Entry 9MNA (electron microscopy, 3.77 A resolution); this record covers chains E and T of the 6 polymer chains in the assembly.

== Chain E ==
Protein: DNA-directed RNA polymerase, mitochondrial
Source organism: Homo sapiens
Notes: EC 2.7.7.6
Reference sequence: O00411 (RPOM_HUMAN); residues 1-1230 here = UniProt positions 1-1230
Amino-acid sequence (1230 residues; numbered 1 to 1230; the number before each row is that of its first residue):
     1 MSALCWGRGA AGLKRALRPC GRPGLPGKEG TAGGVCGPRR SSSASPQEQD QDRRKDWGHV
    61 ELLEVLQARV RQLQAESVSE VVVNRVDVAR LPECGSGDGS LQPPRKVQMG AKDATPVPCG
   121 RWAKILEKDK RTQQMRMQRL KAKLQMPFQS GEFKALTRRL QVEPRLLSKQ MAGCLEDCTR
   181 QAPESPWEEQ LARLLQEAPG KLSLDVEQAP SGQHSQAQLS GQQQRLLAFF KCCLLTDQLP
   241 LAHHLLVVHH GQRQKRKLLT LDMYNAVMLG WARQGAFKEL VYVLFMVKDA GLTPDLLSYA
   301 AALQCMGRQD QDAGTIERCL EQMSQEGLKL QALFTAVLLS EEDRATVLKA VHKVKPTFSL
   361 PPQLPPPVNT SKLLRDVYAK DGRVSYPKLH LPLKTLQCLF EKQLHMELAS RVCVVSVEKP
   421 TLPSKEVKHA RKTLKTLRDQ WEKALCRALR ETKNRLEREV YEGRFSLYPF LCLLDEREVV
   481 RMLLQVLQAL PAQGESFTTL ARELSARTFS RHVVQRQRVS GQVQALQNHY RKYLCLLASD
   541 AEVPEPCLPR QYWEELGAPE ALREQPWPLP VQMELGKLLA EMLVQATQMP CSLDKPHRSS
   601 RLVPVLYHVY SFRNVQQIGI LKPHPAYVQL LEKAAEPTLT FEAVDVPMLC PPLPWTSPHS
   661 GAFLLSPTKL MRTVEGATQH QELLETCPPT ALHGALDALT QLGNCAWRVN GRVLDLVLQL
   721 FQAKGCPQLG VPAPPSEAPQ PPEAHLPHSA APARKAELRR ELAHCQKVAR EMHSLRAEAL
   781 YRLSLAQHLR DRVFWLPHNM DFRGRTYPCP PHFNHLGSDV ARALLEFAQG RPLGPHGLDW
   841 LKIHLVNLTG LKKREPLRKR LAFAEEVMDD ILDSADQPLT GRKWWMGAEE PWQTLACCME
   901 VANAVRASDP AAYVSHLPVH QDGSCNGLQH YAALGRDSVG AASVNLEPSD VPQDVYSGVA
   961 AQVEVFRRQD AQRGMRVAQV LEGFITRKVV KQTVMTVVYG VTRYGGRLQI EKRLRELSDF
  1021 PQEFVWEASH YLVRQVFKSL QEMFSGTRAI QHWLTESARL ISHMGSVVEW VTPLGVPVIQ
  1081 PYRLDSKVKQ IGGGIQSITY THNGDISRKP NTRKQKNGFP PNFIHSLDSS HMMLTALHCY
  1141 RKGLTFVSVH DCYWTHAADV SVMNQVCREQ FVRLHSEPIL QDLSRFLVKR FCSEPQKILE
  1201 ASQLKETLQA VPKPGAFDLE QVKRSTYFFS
Unresolved in the structure: 1-219, 741-747, 1086-1106
Bound ions: Mg2+: Gly923, Asp1151 (together with ATP)
Residues lining bound ligands: ATP (adenosine-5'-triphosphate): Lys853, Asp922, Gly923, Ser924, Cys925, Asn926, Gly927, Tyr956, Arg987, Lys991, Gln992, Met995, Tyr999, His1125, Asp1151
Swiss-Prot annotation at these positions:
  - active site: Asp922, Lys991, Asp1151
  - natural variant: Gln149 to Ser1230 (deletion: In COXPD55), His250 (H250D: In COXPD55), Pro566 (P566S: In COXPD55), Ser611 (S611F: In COXPD55), Phe641 (F641L: In COXPD55), Pro742 to Pro747 (deletion: In COXPD55), Pro810 (P810S: In COXPD55; uncertain significance), Asp870 (D870N: In COXPD55; uncertain significance), Cys925 to Ser1230 (deletion: In COXPD55), Arg1013 (R1013C: In COXPD55), Ser1193 (S1193F: In COXPD55)

== Chain T ==
Molecule: Template Strand DNA
Sequence (66 nucleotides; numbered -8 to 57; the number before each row is that of its first residue; numbers below 1 keep their minus sign (DG-8 is residue -8)):
    -8 GGCCACAATT GGGTTTCTTT TTCTCTTGGC GGTATGCACT TTTAACAGTC ACTCCCTAAC
    52 TAACAC
Unresolved in the structure: -8 to -6, 25-57
Differences from the reference sequence: expression tag (-8 to 8); conflict DT44 (Dc982 in 156620758), DT48 (Dc986 in 156620758)

== Interface between chain E and chain T ==
Residue-residue contacts - 43 pairs, chain E then chain T:
  Gln493(E) with DC16(T), hydrogen bond to the phosphate; DT18(T), phosphate contact
  Arg613(E) with DC16(T), hydrogen bond to the base
  Arg672(E) with DT11(T), salt bridge to the phosphate
  Leu762(E) with DG19(T), phosphate contact; DG20(T), phosphate contact
  Gln766(E) with DT18(T), phosphate contact; DG19(T), hydrogen bond to the phosphate
  His773(E) with DC14(T), sugar contact
  Ser774(E) with DT13(T), hydrogen bond to the base; DC14(T), sugar contact
  Ala777(E) with DT13(T), phosphate contact; DC14(T), sugar contact
  Glu778(E) with DT12(T), phosphate contact; DT13(T), sugar contact
  Phe802(E) with DT9(T), sugar contact
  Arg803(E) with DT9(T), hydrogen bond to the sugar
  Arg805(E) with DT9(T), hydrogen bond to the base
  Tyr807(E) with DT9(T), sugar contact; DT10(T), sugar contact
  Pro811(E) with DT11(T), phosphate contact; DT12(T), phosphate contact
  His812(E) with DT12(T), sugar contact; DT13(T), salt bridge to the phosphate
  Thr996(E) with DT7(T), hydrogen bond to the base
  Gly1000(E) with DT7(T), sugar contact
  Val1001(E) with DT7(T), phosphate contact
  Thr1002(E) with DT6(T), base contact; DT7(T), hydrogen bond to the phosphate
  Tyr1004(E) with DT6(T), base contact
  Gly1005(E) with DT7(T), phosphate contact
  Gln1009(E) with DT7(T), hydrogen bond to the base; DC8(T), base contact
  Tyr1082(E) with DC8(T), hydrogen bond to the phosphate; DT9(T), hydrogen bond to the phosphate
  Arg1113(E) with DT5(T), base contact; DT6(T), salt bridge to the phosphate
  Lys1114(E) with DT6(T), salt bridge to the phosphate; DC8(T), phosphate contact
  Asn1117(E) with DT7(T), sugar contact
  Gly1118(E) with DC8(T), sugar contact
  Pro1121(E) with DT7(T), base contact; DC8(T), sugar contact
Also at the interface, not in a pair above, chain E (37 interface residues in all): Pro491, Glu495, Asn614, His748, Arg770, Tyr781, Asp801, Gln992, Tyr999
Also at the interface, not in a pair above, chain T (17 interface residues in all): DT15, DT17, DC21

== Overview ==
37 residues of chain E and 17 residues of chain T are in contact; the contacts include 11 hydrogen bonds and 4
salt bridges. Polar pairs include Arg613(E)-DC16(T), Ser774(E)-DT13(T) and Arg805(E)-DT9(T). Chain E binds
ATP. Curated annotation (UniProt) lists 3 active-site residues on chain E.
Chain E is DNA-directed RNA polymerase, mitochondrial (Homo sapiens) and chain T is Template Strand DNA; the
structure, Structure of the human mitochondrial promoter-initiated transcription elongation complex with TEFM,
pEC9-TEFM, was determined by electron microscopy together with 9MN4, 9MN5, 9MN6, 9MN7, 9MN8 and 9MN9 from the
same study.
